Entry 1US8 (X-ray diffraction, 2.10 A resolution); this record covers chains A and B.

[Chain A]
Name: DNA double-strand break repair RAD50 atpase
Source organism: Pyrococcus furiosus
Notes: fragment: n-terminal domain, residues 1-147
UniProt: P58301 (RA50_PYRFU); residue numbers follow UniProt; this construct covers 1-147
Chain sequence (147 residues; numbered 1 to 147; the number before each row is that of its first residue):
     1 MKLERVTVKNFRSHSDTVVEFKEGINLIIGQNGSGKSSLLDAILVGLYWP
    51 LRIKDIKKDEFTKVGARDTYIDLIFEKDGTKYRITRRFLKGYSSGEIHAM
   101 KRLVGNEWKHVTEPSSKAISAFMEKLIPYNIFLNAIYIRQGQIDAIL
Disordered / not traced: 54-67, 90-93

[Chain B]
Name: DNA double-strand break repair RAD50 atpase
Source organism: Pyrococcus furiosus
Notes: fragment: c-terminal domain, residues 739-882
UniProt: P58301 (RA50_PYRFU); numbering as in UniProt (aligned over 739-882)
Chain sequence (144 residues; each row starts with the number of its first residue):
   739 LAREAALSKIGELASEIFAEFTEGKYSEVVVRAEENKVRLFVVWEGKERP
   789 LTFLRGGERIALGLAFRLAMSLYLAGEISLLILDEPTPYLDEERRRKLIT
   839 IMERYLKKIPQVILVSHDEELKDAADHVIRISLENGSSKVEVVS
Disordered / not traced: 772-775
Construct notes: engineered mutation Arg793 (Ser in P10725)

[How chain A and chain B interact]
Pairs across the interface - 101 pairs, chain A then chain B:
  Met1(A) - Ser817(B)  hydrogen bond (backbone-side chain)
  Met1(A) - Leu818(B)
  Lys2(A) - Gln849(B)
  Leu3(A) - Gln849(B)  hydrogen bond (backbone-side chain)
  Leu3(A) - Ile851(B)  hydrophobic
  Ser13(A) - Leu871(B)
  Ser13(A) - Ser875(B)
  Ser13(A) - Ser876(B)  hydrogen bond
  His14(A) - Ser876(B)
  Ser15(A) - Ser875(B)
  Thr17(A) - Val878(B)
  Val19(A) - Ile867(B)  hydrophobic
  Phe21(A) - Gln849(B)
  Phe21(A) - Ile851(B)  hydrophobic
  Lys22(A) - Gln849(B)  hydrogen bond (backbone-side chain)
  Lys22(A) - His865(B)
  Glu23(A) - Pro848(B)
  Glu23(A) - His865(B)  hydrogen bond (backbone-side chain)
  Gly24(A) - Pro848(B)  hydrogen bond (backbone-backbone)
  Gly24(A) - Gln849(B)
  Gly24(A) - Val850(B)  hydrogen bond (backbone-backbone)
  Gly24(A) - Asp864(B)
  Ile25(A) - Met840(B)
  Ile25(A) - Leu844(B)  hydrophobic
  Ile25(A) - Lys845(B)
  Ile25(A) - Val850(B)
  Ile25(A) - Ala862(B)
  Ile25(A) - Ala863(B)
  Ile25(A) - Asp864(B)  hydrogen bond (backbone-side chain)
  Ile25(A) - His865(B)  hydrogen bond (backbone-backbone)
  Asn26(A) - Gln849(B)
  Asn26(A) - Val850(B)  hydrogen bond (backbone-backbone)
  Asn26(A) - Ile851(B)
  Asn26(A) - Leu852(B)  hydrogen bond (backbone-backbone)
  Asn26(A) - His865(B)
  Leu27(A) - Leu852(B)
  Leu27(A) - Leu859(B)
  Leu27(A) - Lys860(B)
  Leu27(A) - Ala863(B)  hydrophobic
  Leu27(A) - His865(B)  hydrogen bond (backbone-backbone)
  Leu27(A) - Val866(B)
  Leu27(A) - Ile867(B)  hydrogen bond (backbone-backbone)
  Ile28(A) - Ile851(B)  hydrophobic
  Ile28(A) - Leu852(B)  hydrogen bond (backbone-backbone)
  Ile28(A) - Val853(B)
  Ile28(A) - Ser854(B)  hydrogen bond (backbone-backbone)
  Ile28(A) - Ile867(B)
  Ile28(A) - Ile869(B)  hydrophobic
  Ile29(A) - Ser854(B)
  Ile29(A) - Glu857(B)
  Ile29(A) - Val866(B)  hydrophobic
  Ile29(A) - Ile867(B)  hydrogen bond (backbone-backbone)
  Ile29(A) - Arg868(B)
  Ile29(A) - Ile869(B)  hydrogen bond (backbone-backbone)
  Gly30(A) - Ser854(B)  hydrogen bond (backbone-backbone)
  Gly30(A) - His855(B)
  Gly30(A) - Ile869(B)
  Gln31(A) - His855(B)  hydrogen bond (side chain-backbone)
  Gly33(A) - Leu871(B)
  Ser34(A) - Ile869(B)
  Ser34(A) - Ser870(B)
  Ser34(A) - Ser876(B)  hydrogen bond (backbone-side chain)
  Gly35(A) - Ser876(B)
  Lys36(A) - Glu823(B)  salt bridge
  Lys36(A) - Val853(B)
  Lys36(A) - Ser854(B)
  Lys36(A) - His855(B)
  Leu39(A) - Ile869(B)  hydrophobic
  Leu40(A) - Ile820(B)  hydrophobic
  Leu40(A) - Asp822(B)
  Leu40(A) - Val853(B)  hydrophobic
  Phe132(A) - Ile820(B)  hydrophobic
  Leu133(A) - Arg805(B)  hydrogen bond (backbone-side chain)
  Asn134(A) - Arg805(B)  hydrogen bond (backbone-side chain)
  Asn134(A) - Leu812(B)
  Ala135(A) - Ser809(B)  hydrogen bond (backbone-side chain)
  Ala135(A) - Leu819(B)
  Ile136(A) - Leu818(B)
  Ile136(A) - Leu819(B)
  Ile136(A) - Ile820(B)  hydrogen bond (backbone-backbone)
  Tyr137(A) - Arg805(B)  hydrogen bond (backbone-side chain)
  Tyr137(A) - Ile820(B)
  Tyr137(A) - Asp822(B)  hydrogen bond
  Ile138(A) - Arg805(B)
  Ile138(A) - Ile820(B)  hydrogen bond (backbone-backbone)
  Ile138(A) - Leu821(B)
  Ile138(A) - Asp822(B)  hydrogen bond (backbone-backbone)
  Ile138(A) - Pro824(B)  hydrophobic
  Arg139(A) - Asp822(B)  salt bridge
  Arg139(A) - Glu823(B)  hydrogen bond (side chain-backbone)
  Gln140(A) - Glu823(B)
  Gln140(A) - Pro824(B)
  Gln140(A) - Pro826(B)
  Gln142(A) - Arg805(B)  hydrogen bond
  Ile143(A) - Gly801(B)
  Ile143(A) - Pro824(B)
  Ile146(A) - Leu778(B)  hydrophobic
  Ile146(A) - Phe804(B)  hydrophobic
  Leu147(A) - Leu789(B)
  Leu147(A) - Arg797(B)
  Leu147(A) - Gly801(B)
Also at the interface, not in a pair above, chain A (39 interface residues in all): Val18
Also at the interface, not in a pair above, chain B (50 interface residues in all): Leu802, Met808, Ala813, Ile847, Asp856, Gly874

[Summary]
39 residues of chain A face 50 of chain B across their interface; the contacts include 30 hydrogen bonds and 2
salt bridges. Polar contacts include Lys36(A)-Glu823(B), Arg139(A)-Asp822(B) and Met1(A)-Ser817(B).
Chain A is DNA double-strand break repair RAD50 atpase and chain B is DNA double-strand break repair RAD50
atpase, both from Pyrococcus furiosus; the structure, The Rad50 signature motif: essential to ATP binding and
biological function, was determined by X-ray diffraction.
